PDB entry 4FJ3 | X-ray diffraction, 1.95 A resolution | chains A and B of the 3 polymer chains in the assembly

== Chain A (and B) ==
Protein: 14-3-3 protein zeta/delta
From: Homo sapiens
Notes: chain B of this document is another copy of the same molecule, construct and numbering; everything in this record applies to it too
Reference sequence: P63104 (1433Z_HUMAN); residues 1-230 here = UniProt positions 1-230
Chain sequence (235 residues; numbered -4 to 230; the number before each row is that of its first residue; numbers below 1 keep their minus sign (Gly-4 is residue -4)):
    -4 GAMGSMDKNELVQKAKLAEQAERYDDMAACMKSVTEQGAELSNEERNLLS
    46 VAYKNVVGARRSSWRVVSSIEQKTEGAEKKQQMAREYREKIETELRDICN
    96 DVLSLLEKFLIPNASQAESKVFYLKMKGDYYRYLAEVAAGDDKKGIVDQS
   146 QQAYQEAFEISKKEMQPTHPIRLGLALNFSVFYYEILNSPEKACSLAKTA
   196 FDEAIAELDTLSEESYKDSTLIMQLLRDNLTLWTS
Disordered / not traced: -4 to 1, 70-72, 204-209 (chain B: -4 to 1, 70-71, 134-136, 204-205)
Construct notes: expression tag (-4 to 0)

== How chain A and chain B interact ==
Contacting residue pairs (36):
  Glu5(A) - Met78(B)
  Gln8(A) - Lys75(B)
  Gln8(A) - Met78(B)
  Lys9(A) - Met78(B)
  Leu12(A) - Ile65(B)  hydrophobic
  Leu12(A) - Ala79(B)  hydrophobic
  Leu12(A) - Tyr82(B)  hydrophobic
  Ala13(A) - Tyr82(B)
  Gln15(A) - Val61(B)
  Gln15(A) - Ile65(B)
  Ala16(A) - Ser58(B)  hydrogen bond (backbone-side chain)
  Ala16(A) - Val61(B)
  Ala16(A) - Val62(B)  hydrophobic
  Arg18(A) - Ser58(B)
  Arg18(A) - Tyr82(B)  hydrogen bond
  Arg18(A) - Ile86(B)
  Arg18(A) - Glu89(B)  salt bridge
  Asp21(A) - Tyr82(B)  hydrogen bond
  Asp21(A) - Lys85(B)  salt bridge
  Ser58(A) - Ala16(B)  hydrogen bond (side chain-backbone)
  Ser58(A) - Arg18(B)
  Val61(A) - Gln15(B)
  Val62(A) - Ala16(B)  hydrophobic
  Ile65(A) - Leu12(B)  hydrophobic
  Ile65(A) - Gln15(B)
  Met78(A) - Lys9(B)
  Met78(A) - Leu12(B)  hydrophobic
  Ala79(A) - Leu12(B)  hydrophobic
  Tyr82(A) - Leu12(B)  hydrophobic
  Tyr82(A) - Ala13(B)
  Tyr82(A) - Arg18(B)  hydrogen bond
  Tyr82(A) - Asp21(B)  hydrogen bond
  Lys85(A) - Arg18(B)
  Lys85(A) - Asp21(B)
  Ile86(A) - Arg18(B)
  Glu89(A) - Arg18(B)  salt bridge
Other interface residues (no listed pair), chain A (20 interface residues in all): Arg55
Other interface residues (no listed pair), chain B (21 interface residues in all): Glu5, Gln8, Arg55

== Overview ==
20 residues of chain A face 21 of chain B across their interface, with 6 hydrogen bonds and 3 salt bridges.
Among the polar pairs are Arg18(A)-Glu89(B), Asp21(A)-Lys85(B) and Ala16(A)-Ser58(B).
Both chains are 14-3-3 protein zeta/delta (Homo sapiens). Entry 4FJ3 (14-3-3 isoform zeta in complex with a
diphoyphorylated C-RAF peptide) was determined by X-ray diffraction.
